PDB entry 8UHE | electron microscopy, 2.78 A resolution | chains J and K of the 19 polymer chains in the assembly

[Chain J]
Molecule: ApcF
From: Synechococcus sp. PCC 7335
UniProt: B4WIH2 (B4WIH2_SYNS7); residues 1-169 here = UniProt positions 1-169
Sequence (169 residues; each row starts with the number of its first residue):
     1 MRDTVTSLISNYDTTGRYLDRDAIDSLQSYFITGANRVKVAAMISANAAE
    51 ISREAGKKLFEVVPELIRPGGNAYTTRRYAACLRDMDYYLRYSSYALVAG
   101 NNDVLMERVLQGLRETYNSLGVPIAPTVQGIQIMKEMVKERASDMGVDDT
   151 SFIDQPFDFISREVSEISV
Unresolved in the structure: 1, 169
Modified positions: Asn72 (N-methyl asparagine; MEN)
Glycans and other covalent adducts: phycocyanobilin (CYC) linked to Cys82
Ligand contacts:
  - phycocyanobilin (CYC): Leu66, Asn72, Ala73, Arg77, Arg78, Ala81, Arg84, Asp85, Met86, Tyr88, Tyr89, Tyr92, Arg108, Val109, Leu113, Thr116, Tyr117, Leu120, Val122, Pro123, Pro126, Thr127
  - mesobiliverdin IX(alpha) (M1V): Lys57, Ile67, Thr75, Thr76, Tyr79

[Chain K]
Molecule: ApcE2
From: Synechococcus sp. PCC 7335
UniProt: B4WKI6 (B4WKI6_SYNS7); numbering as in UniProt (aligned over 1-783)
Sequence (783 residues; each row starts with the number of its first residue):
     1 MTDRTNGGSPVVHPQQYHTVPTAVINGAHQRDRYPNHSEMQTLSTFLRTG
    51 LQRLEIAQTLAQHANEIVAAGGKRIFVGGNPMAYFEQPEELVGMPGSGYF
   101 VAEDYLSPKSRRQTGNGHSVQNSSSSITNPVAWLKGLFFSGKPSVPSRFQ
   151 AINIADYGAVRMKRSMRDLGWFLRYITYAVVAGDTSIITVNTRGLRGIIP
   201 EDVTVATTVALQEMQWKSLSFFPVDSAAAALVRRYFDVLIADYQVEKPSD
   251 RYRTGVSKHDQGLSFPESYEDSGCAIPRWVMKPTLPDSEKDAVIRAAYRQ
   301 VFERDISGLGTAELTQPISQLKGEDGSMELFIRQLGKSRLYRQLFYEPYM
   351 ISRSIELACRHFLGRGLSCMEEFQRYFELVADQGFSALVDALVSSQEYAD
   401 YFGAETVPYIRGLGIEAQACRNWGPQLDLFKYSAPARKVPQFVTAFASYR
   451 QPLPNQHPYGMGNDPLETQFGAIFPHETTNPAAQPVHFSEDSRRILVGHA
   501 HRKSHAEISQQIFSLKTLAHKPTKASESLSFFPSSDSRQHSVESVILAAY
   551 RQVFGCEVLGSQRHQAAETQLKGGLITVREFVRQLAKSRSFRQAYWENLY
   601 MTKAAEIIHRRLLGRPTYGRRETSKYYDICGRQGFYALVDALIDSDDYRT
   651 AFGENTVPYERYVTPRGLALRSPKGPVAISKLRDNPHTVGEYMMRYQPPA
   701 ANISPRSPLNNSASNRQPATARHSDNGALEDRSASSTEPATSKSSVALAD
   751 PPASDEPAASEDSAISENIEPSMAVALQETSSD
Unresolved in the structure: 1-2, 72-148, 516-538, 696-783
Ligand contacts:
  - phycocyanobilin (CYC), molecule 1: Pro14, Gln261, Leu263, Phe265, Tyr269, Leu413, Ala417, Gln418, Ala419, Cys420, Trp423
  - phycocyanobilin (CYC), molecule 2: Gln316, Ser319, Gln320, Lys322, Gly323
  - phycocyanobilin (CYC), molecule 3: Met350, Ile351, Ser352, Met370, Phe373, Gln374, Phe377, Val443
  - phycocyanobilin (CYC), molecule 4: Tyr459, Glu490, Tyr600, Met601, Thr602, Arg620, Thr623, Ser624, Tyr627
  - phycocyanobilin (CYC), molecule 5: Thr468, Gln469, Phe470, Gly471, Ile473, Cys556
  - phycocyanobilin (CYC), molecule 6: Ile495, Leu496, Val497, Gly498, His501, Arg502
  - phycocyanobilin (CYC), molecule 7: Arg683, His687, Thr688, Val689
  - mesobiliverdin IX(alpha) (M1V): Tyr157, Arg164, Ser165, Arg167, Asp168, Leu169, Trp171, Phe172, Tyr175, Asn191, Thr192, Leu195, Ile198, Ile199, Pro200, Val203, Thr207
Reported in the primary citation:
  - conformationally variable residues (order/disorder transition): Lys516 to Arg538
  - binding site for mesobiliverdin IX(alpha): Phe172

[How chain J and chain K interact]
Residue-residue contacts - 55 pairs, chain J then chain K:
  Ile67(J) - Arg164(K)
  Tyr74(J) - Trp171(K)  hydrogen bond
  Tyr74(J) - Arg174(K)  hydrogen bond
  Tyr74(J) - Tyr175(K)
  Thr75(J) - Trp171(K)
  Thr75(J) - Tyr175(K)
  Thr75(J) - Asn191(K)
  Thr76(J) - Val190(K)
  Thr76(J) - Asn191(K)
  Arg77(J) - Gln15(K)  hydrogen bond (side chain-backbone)
  Arg77(J) - Gln16(K)
  Arg77(J) - Ser268(K)
  Arg77(J) - Tyr269(K)
  Arg77(J) - Ser272(K)
  Arg78(J) - Gln16(K)
  Tyr79(J) - Ile198(K)  hydrophobic
  Ala80(J) - Pro266(K)
  Arg84(J) - Ser264(K)  hydrogen bond (side chain-backbone)
  Arg84(J) - Pro266(K)
  Tyr88(J) - Leu263(K)
  Tyr88(J) - Ser264(K)  hydrogen bond (side chain-backbone)
  Arg91(J) - Gly262(K)  hydrogen bond (side chain-backbone)
  Tyr92(J) - Gln261(K)  hydrogen bond
  Tyr92(J) - Gly262(K)  hydrogen bond (side chain-backbone)
  Met106(J) - Arg4(K)
  Met106(J) - Tyr449(K)  hydrogen bond (backbone-side chain)
  Glu107(J) - Arg421(K)  hydrogen bond (backbone-side chain)
  Glu107(J) - Tyr449(K)
  Glu107(J) - Arg450(K)
  Arg108(J) - Lys258(K)  hydrogen bond (side chain-backbone)
  Arg108(J) - His259(K)  hydrogen bond (side chain-backbone)
  Arg108(J) - Asp260(K)
  Arg108(J) - Gln261(K)
  Leu110(J) - Arg4(K)
  Leu110(J) - Tyr449(K)  hydrogen bond (backbone-side chain)
  Gln111(J) - Cys420(K)
  Gln111(J) - Arg421(K)
  Gln111(J) - Tyr449(K)
  Gly112(J) - Cys420(K)
  Leu113(J) - Cys420(K)  hydrophobic
  Glu115(J) - Asn6(K)  hydrogen bond
  Glu115(J) - Gly8(K)
  Glu115(J) - Ser9(K)  hydrogen bond (backbone-side chain)
  Glu115(J) - Trp423(K)
  Thr116(J) - Cys420(K)  hydrogen bond
  Thr116(J) - Trp423(K)
  Asn118(J) - Ser9(K)
  Ser119(J) - Ser9(K)  hydrogen bond
  Ser119(J) - Pro10(K)  hydrogen bond (side chain-backbone)
  Ser119(J) - Val12(K)
  Ser119(J) - Trp423(K)  hydrogen bond
  Phe159(J) - Arg4(K)
  Glu163(J) - Asp3(K)
  Glu163(J) - Arg4(K)  salt bridge
  Ile167(J) - His487(K)
Also at the interface, not in a pair above, chain J (28 interface residues in all): Ala81, Leu120
Also at the interface, not in a pair above, chain K (42 interface residues in all): Gly7, Pro14, Arg167, Thr192, Gly194, Leu195, Phe265, Leu413, Ala417

[Summary]
28 residues of chain J and 42 residues of chain K are in contact, with 19 hydrogen bonds and 1 salt bridge.
Polar contacts include Glu163(J)-Arg4(K), Tyr74(J)-Trp171(K) and Tyr74(J)-Arg174(K). Mesobiliverdin IX(alpha)
is bound between chain J and chain K. The paper reports a binding site for mesobiliverdin IX(alpha) at
Phe172(K); conformational variability at Lys516(K).
Here chain J is ApcF and chain K is ApcE2, both from Synechococcus sp. PCC 7335. Entry 8UHE (Structure of the
far-red light-absorbing allophycocyanin core expressed during FaRLiP) was determined by electron microscopy
(same publication as 8UHI).
